3DXL - chain A; structure by X-ray diffraction, 1.30 A resolution.

== Chain A ==
Name: Allergen Aed a 2
Source organism: Aedes aegypti
UniProt: P18153 (D7_AEDAE); residues 1-303 here correspond to UniProt positions 19-321 (UniProt number = residue number + 18)
Chain sequence (303 residues; numbered 1 to 303; the number before each row is that of its first residue):
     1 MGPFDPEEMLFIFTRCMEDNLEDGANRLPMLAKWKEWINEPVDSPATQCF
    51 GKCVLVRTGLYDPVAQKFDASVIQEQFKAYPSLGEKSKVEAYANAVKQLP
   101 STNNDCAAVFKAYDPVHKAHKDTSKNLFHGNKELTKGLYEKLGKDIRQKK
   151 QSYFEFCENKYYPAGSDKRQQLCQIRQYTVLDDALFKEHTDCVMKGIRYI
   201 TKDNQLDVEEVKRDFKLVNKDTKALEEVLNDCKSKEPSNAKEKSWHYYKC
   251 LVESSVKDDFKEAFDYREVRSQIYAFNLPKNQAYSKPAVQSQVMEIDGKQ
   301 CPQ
Not modelled in the structure: 290-293
Disulfides: C16-C53, C49-C106, C157-C192, C173-C301, C232-C250
Construct notes: variant E227 (Lys245 in P18153), N281 (Lys299 in P18153)
Curated features (UniProtKB/Swiss-Prot):
  - binding site (leukotriene E4): W37, G130, K149
  - binding site (noradrenaline): E158, R176, H189, D265, E268
Reported in the primary citation:
  - conformationally variable residues (order/disorder transition): Q290 to V293

== In short ==
Curated annotation (UniProt) lists 3 leukotriene E4-binding residues and 5 noradrenaline-binding residues. The
paper reports conformational variability at Q290.
Chain A is Allergen Aed a 2 (Aedes aegypti); the structure, Crystal structure of AeD7 from Aedes Aegypti, was
determined by X-ray diffraction together with 3DY9, 3DYE and 3DZT from the same study.
